4TNV - chains C and D of the 15 polymer chains in the assembly; structure by X-ray diffraction, 3.60 A resolution.

== Chain C (and D) ==
Molecule: Avermectin-sensitive glutamate-gated chloride channel GluCl alpha
Source organism: Caenorhabditis elegans
Notes: chain D of this document is another copy of the same molecule, construct and numbering; everything in this record applies to it too
Reference sequence: G5EBR3 (G5EBR3_CAEEL); the construct has insertions or renumbered stretches relative to UniProt, so the offset changes along the chain: 1-302 = UniProt 62-363; 306-339 = UniProt 422-455
Amino-acid sequence (347 residues; each row starts with the number of its first residue):
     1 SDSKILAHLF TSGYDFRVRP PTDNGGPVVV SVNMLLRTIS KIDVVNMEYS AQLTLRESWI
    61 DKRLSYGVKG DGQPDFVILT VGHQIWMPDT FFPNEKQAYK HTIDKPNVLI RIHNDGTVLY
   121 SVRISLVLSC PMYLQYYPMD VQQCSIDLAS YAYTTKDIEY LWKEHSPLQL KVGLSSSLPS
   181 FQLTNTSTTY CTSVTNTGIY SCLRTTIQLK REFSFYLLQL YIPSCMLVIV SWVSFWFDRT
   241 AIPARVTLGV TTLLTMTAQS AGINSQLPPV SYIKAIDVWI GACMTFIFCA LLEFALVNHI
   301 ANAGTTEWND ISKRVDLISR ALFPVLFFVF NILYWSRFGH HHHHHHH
Unresolved in the structure: 103-105, 341-347
Differences from the reference sequence: linker (303-305); expression tag (340-347)
Swiss-Prot annotation at these positions:
  - binding site (L-glutamate): Arg-37, Arg-56, Ser-121, Ser-150
  - glycosylation: Asn-185 (N-linked (GlcNAc...) asparagine)
Cystine bridges: Cys-130/Cys-144, Cys-191/Cys-202
Covalently attached groups: N-acetylglucosamine (NAG) linked to Asn-185
Reported in the primary citation:
  - post-translational modification sites: Asn-185

== How chain C and chain D interact ==
Contacting residue pairs (56; chain C residue first):
  Val-45(C) with Pro-179(D)
  Asn-46(C) with Ser-40(D); Lys-41(D)
  Met-47(C) with Ser-177(D)
  Glu-48(C) with Lys-41(D)
  Phe-91(C) with Asn-107(D)
  Pro-93(C) with Arg-37(D), hydrogen bond (backbone-side chain)
  Glu-95(C) with Gln-52(D), hydrogen bond (backbone-side chain)
  Lys-96(C) with Ser-40(D), hydrogen bond; Gln-52(D)
  Gln-97(C) with Lys-41(D), hydrogen bond
  Tyr-99(C) with Tyr-99(D)
  Tyr-151(C) with Asn-107(D), hydrogen bond (side chain-backbone); Val-108(D); Leu-109(D), hydrophobic; Arg-123(D)
  Thr-197(C) with Leu-109(D); Arg-111(D), hydrogen bond (backbone-side chain)
  Tyr-200(C) with Arg-111(D)
  Ile-242(C) with Ala-244(D), hydrophobic
  Val-246(C) with Ala-244(D); Thr-247(D)
  Val-250(C) with Thr-247(D); Leu-248(D), hydrophobic; Thr-251(D)
  Leu-253(C) with Val-230(D), hydrophobic
  Leu-254(C) with Thr-251(D); Leu-254(D), hydrophobic; Thr-255(D)
  Thr-257(C) with Thr-255(D); Gln-259(D)
  Asn-264(C) with Gln-219(D), hydrogen bond; Gln-266(D), hydrogen bond
  Val-270(C) with Pro-179(D); Phe-215(D)
  Ser-271(C) with Pro-179(D); Ser-180(D), hydrogen bond (side chain-backbone); Glu-212(D); Phe-215(D); Tyr-216(D), hydrogen bond
  Tyr-272(C) with Phe-215(D)
  Ile-273(C) with Ser-214(D); Phe-215(D), hydrophobic; Leu-218(D), hydrophobic
  Lys-274(C) with Phe-215(D)
  Asp-277(C) with Leu-218(D); Gln-219(D)
  Met-284(C) with Met-226(D); Leu-227(D), hydrophobic
  Thr-285(C) with Met-226(D)
  Phe-288(C) with Met-226(D); Ile-229(D), hydrophobic; Val-230(D), hydrophobic
  Leu-291(C) with Val-230(D), hydrophobic
  Phe-294(C) with Phe-237(D), hydrophobic
  Asn-298(C) with Phe-237(D)
Also at the interface, not in a pair above, chain C (46 interface residues in all): Asp-89, Ala-98, Ser-129, Tyr-133, Ala-152, Asn-196, Pro-243, Thr-247, Thr-251, Ala-261, Pro-269, Val-278, Ala-295, His-299
Also at the interface, not in a pair above, chain D (45 interface residues in all): Thr-38, Arg-56, Ile-78, His-101, Pro-106, Ser-121, Val-122, Ser-176, Pro-223, Val-233, Trp-236, Pro-243, Gly-262

== Summary ==
The interface between chain C and chain D involves 46 residues on one side and 45 on the other, with 10
hydrogen bonds. Polar pairs include Pro-93(C)/Arg-37(D), Glu-95(C)/Gln-52(D) and Lys-96(C)/Ser-40(D).
N-acetylglucosamine is covalently linked to Asn-185(C). From UniProt: 4 L-glutamate-binding residues on chain
C. The paper reports a modification site at Asn-185(C).
Both chains are Avermectin-sensitive glutamate-gated chloride channel GluCl alpha (Caenorhabditis elegans).
Entry 4TNV (C. elegans glutamate-gated chloride channel (GluCl) in complex with Fab in a non-conducting
conformation) was determined by X-ray diffraction together with 4TNW from the same study.
